Entry 8RJ2 (X-ray diffraction, 1.12 A resolution); this record covers chain A.

# Chain A
Name: Carbonic anhydrase 2
Source organism: Homo sapiens
Notes: EC 4.2.1.1
UniProt: P00918 (CAH2_HUMAN); the author numbering skips numbers that UniProt does not, so the offset changes along the chain: 1-125 = UniProt 1-125; 127-261 = UniProt 126-260
Chain sequence (260 residues; row label = number of the first residue in the row; note: 1 number in that range is skipped by the numbering (no residue carries it; nothing is unmodelled there)):
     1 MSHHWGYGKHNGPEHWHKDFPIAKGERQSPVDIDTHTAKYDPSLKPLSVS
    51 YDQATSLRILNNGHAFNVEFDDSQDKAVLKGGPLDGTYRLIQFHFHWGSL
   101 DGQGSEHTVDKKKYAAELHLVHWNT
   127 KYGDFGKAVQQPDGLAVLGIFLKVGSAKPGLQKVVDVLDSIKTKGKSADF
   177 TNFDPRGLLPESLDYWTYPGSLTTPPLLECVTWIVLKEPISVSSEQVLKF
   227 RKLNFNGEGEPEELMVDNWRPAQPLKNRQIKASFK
Unresolved in the structure: 1-3
Metal / ion sites: Zn2+: H94, H96, H119 (together with YNF)
Small-molecule neighbours:
  - bicine (BCN): Y114, K149, K213, E214, P215
  - YNF (N-butyl-4-chloranyl-2-cyclohexylsulfanyl-5-sulfamoyl-benzamide): W5, N62, H64, N67, Q92, H94, H96, E106, H119, V121, F131, L141, V143, S197, L198, T199, T200, P201, P202, V207, W209
Curated features (UniProtKB/Swiss-Prot):
  - active site: H64 (Proton donor/acceptor)
  - binding site (Zn(2+)): H94, H96, H119
  - binding site (substrate): T199, T200
  - site: Y7 (Fine-tunes the proton-transfer properties of H-64), N62 (Fine-tunes the proton-transfer properties of H-64), N67 (Fine-tunes the proton-transfer properties of H-64), Q92 (Involved in the binding of some activators, including histamine and L-histidine)
  - modified residue: S2 (N-acetylserine), S166 (Phosphoserine), S173 (Phosphoserine)

# In short
Bound to chain A: bicine and compound YNF. H94, H96 and H119 form the Zn2+ site. From UniProt: active-site
residue H64, 3 Zn2+-binding residues and substrate-binding residues T199 and T200.
Chain A is Carbonic anhydrase 2 (Homo sapiens); the structure, Crystal structure of carbonic anhydrase II with
N-butyl-4-chloro-2-(cyclohexylsulfanyl)-5-sulfamoylbenzamide, was determined by X-ray diffraction, deposited
together with 8RAR and 8RBP.
